1MDA - chains J and M of the 6 polymer chains in the assembly; structure by X-ray diffraction, 2.50 A resolution.

Chain J:
Molecule: Methylamine dehydrogenase (heavy subunit)
Organism: Paracoccus denitrificans
Notes: EC 1.4.99.3
Chain sequence (368 residues; each row starts with the number of its first residue):
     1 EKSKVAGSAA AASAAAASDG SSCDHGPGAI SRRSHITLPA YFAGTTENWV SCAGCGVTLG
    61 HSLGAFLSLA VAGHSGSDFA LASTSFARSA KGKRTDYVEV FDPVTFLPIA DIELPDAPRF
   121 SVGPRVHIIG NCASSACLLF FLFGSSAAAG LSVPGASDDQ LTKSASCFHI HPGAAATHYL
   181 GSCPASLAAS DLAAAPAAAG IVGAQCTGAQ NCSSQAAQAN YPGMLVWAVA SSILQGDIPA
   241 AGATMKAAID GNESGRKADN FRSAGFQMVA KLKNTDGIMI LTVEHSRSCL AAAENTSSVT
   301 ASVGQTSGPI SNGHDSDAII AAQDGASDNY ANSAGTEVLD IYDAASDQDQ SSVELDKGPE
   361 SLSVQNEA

Chain M:
Molecule: Methylamine dehydrogenase (light subunit)
Organism: Paracoccus denitrificans
Notes: EC 1.4.99.3
Chain sequence (121 residues; numbered 7 to 127; the number before each row is that of its first residue):
     7 VDPRAKWQPQ DNDIQACDYW RHCSIAGNIC DCSAGSLTSC PPGTLVASGS WVGSCYNPPD
    67 PNKYITAYRD CCGYNVSGRC ACLNTEGELP VYNKDANDII WCFGGEDGMT YHCSISPVSG
   127 A
Disulfide bonds: C23-C88, C29-C61, C36-C119, C38-C86, C46-C77, C78-C108
Glycans and other covalent adducts: covalent link W57-W107
Modified positions: W57 (2-amino-3-(6,7-dioxo-6,7-dihydro-1H-indol-3-yl)-propionic acid; TRQ)
Sequence notes: conflict W57 (Trp51 in A44544)

Chain J / chain M interface:
Contacting residue pairs (52):
  Y41(J) with V82(M)
  F42(J) with V82(M); Y117(M), hydrophobic
  A43(J) with N81(M); V82(M)
  G44(J) with N81(M)
  F66(J) with M115(M); Y117(M)
  L67(J) with I106(M), hydrophobic
  A90(J) with G79(M); Y80(M); N81(M); T116(M)
  K91(J) with G79(M)
  R94(J) with M115(M)
  S121(J) with I106(M), hydrogen bond (backbone-backbone)
  V122(J) with D104(M); I105(M), hydrophobic
  G123(J) with D104(M), hydrogen bond (backbone-backbone)
  R125(J) with V97(M); D104(M), salt bridge
  F143(J) with N99(M); W107(M), hydrophobic
  F168(J) with V97(M); Y98(M), hydrophobic
  Q210(J) with Y98(M)
  N211(J) with Y98(M)
  C212(J) with P96(M); Y98(M), hydrogen bond (backbone-side chain)
  S214(J) with V97(M), hydrogen bond (side chain-backbone)
  V283(J) with R10(M)
  E284(J) with R10(M)
  H285(J) with R10(M)
  S286(J) with K12(M), hydrogen bond
  R287(J) with K12(M); T91(M), hydrogen bond (backbone-side chain); E92(M); G93(M)
  S288(J) with P9(M); A11(M); K12(M); T91(M)
  C289(J) with T91(M)
  L290(J) with L89(M), hydrophobic; T91(M); E94(M); D104(M)
  A291(J) with P9(M)
  A292(J) with R10(M), hydrogen bond (backbone-side chain)
  E294(J) with R10(M), salt bridge
  D315(J) with P9(M); R10(M), salt bridge
Other interface residues (no listed pair), chain J (36 interface residues in all): F120, H169, S182, P184, A293
Other interface residues (no listed pair), chain M (28 interface residues in all): A32, L95, N103, F109

Summary:
Chain J and chain M form an interface of 36 and 28 residues respectively; the contacts include 7 hydrogen
bonds and 3 salt bridges. Polar pairs include R125(J)-D104(M), E294(J)-R10(M) and D315(J)-R10(M).
Here chain J is Methylamine dehydrogenase (heavy subunit) and chain M is Methylamine dehydrogenase (light
subunit), both from Paracoccus denitrificans. Entry 1MDA (Crystal structure of an electron-transfer complex
between methylamine dehydrogenase and amicyanin) was determined by X-ray diffraction.
